PDB entry 8OI2 | X-ray diffraction, 3.30 A resolution | chains A and B

== Chain A ==
Protein: Albumin
From: Homo sapiens
Reference sequence: P02768 (ALBU_HUMAN); residues 3-583 here correspond to UniProt positions 27-607 (UniProt number = residue number + 24)
Amino-acid sequence (581 residues; each row starts with the number of its first residue):
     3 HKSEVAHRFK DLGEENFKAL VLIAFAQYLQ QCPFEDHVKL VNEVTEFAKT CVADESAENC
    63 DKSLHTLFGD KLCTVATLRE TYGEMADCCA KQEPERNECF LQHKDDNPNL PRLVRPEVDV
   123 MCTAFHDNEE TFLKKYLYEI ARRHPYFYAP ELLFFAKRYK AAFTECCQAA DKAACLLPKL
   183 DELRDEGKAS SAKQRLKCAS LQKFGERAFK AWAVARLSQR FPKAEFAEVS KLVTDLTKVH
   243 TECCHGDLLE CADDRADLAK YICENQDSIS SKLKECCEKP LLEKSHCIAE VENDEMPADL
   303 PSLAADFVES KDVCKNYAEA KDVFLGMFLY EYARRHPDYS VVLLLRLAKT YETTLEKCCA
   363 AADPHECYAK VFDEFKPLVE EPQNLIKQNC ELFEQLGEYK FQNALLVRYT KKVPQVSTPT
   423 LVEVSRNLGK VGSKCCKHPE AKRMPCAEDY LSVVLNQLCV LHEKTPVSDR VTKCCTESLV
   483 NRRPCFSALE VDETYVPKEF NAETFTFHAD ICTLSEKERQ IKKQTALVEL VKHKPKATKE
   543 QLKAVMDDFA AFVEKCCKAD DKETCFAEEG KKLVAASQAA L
Not modelled in the structure: 3-5, 55-93, 114-124, 168-177
Disulfides: Cys-200/Cys-246, Cys-245/Cys-253, Cys-265/Cys-279, Cys-278/Cys-289, Cys-316/Cys-361, Cys-360/Cys-369, Cys-392/Cys-438, Cys-437/Cys-448, Cys-461/Cys-477, Cys-476/Cys-487, Cys-514/Cys-559, Cys-558/Cys-567
UniProt features mapped onto this chain:
  - binding site (Cu cation): His-3
  - binding site (Ca(2+)): Glu-6, Asp-13, Glu-244, Asp-249, Glu-252, Asp-255, Asp-259
  - binding site (Zn(2+)): His-67, His-247, Asp-249
  - binding site ((4Z,15Z)-bilirubin IXalpha): Lys-240
  - site: Lys-4 (Not glycated), Lys-20 (Not glycated), Lys-41 (Not glycated), Lys-64 (Not glycated), Lys-73 (Not glycated), Lys-93 (Not glycated), Lys-106 (Not glycated), Lys-136 (Not glycated), Lys-159 (Not glycated), Lys-174 (Not glycated), Lys-181 (Not glycated), Lys-190 (Not glycated), Lys-195 (Not glycated), Lys-199 (Aspirin-acetylated lysine), Lys-205 (Not glycated), Lys-212 (Not glycated), Lys-240 (Not glycated), Lys-262 (Not glycated), Lys-274 (Not glycated), Lys-286 (Not glycated) and 18 more in UniProt
  - modified residue: Ser-5 (Phosphoserine), Ser-58 (Phosphoserine), Ser-65 (Phosphoserine), Thr-83 (Phosphothreonine), Lys-205 (N6-succinyllysine), Ser-273 (Phosphoserine), Ser-419 (Phosphoserine), Thr-420 (Phosphothreonine), Thr-422 (Phosphothreonine), Lys-436 (N6-succinyllysine), Ser-489 (Phosphoserine), Lys-519 (N6-succinyllysine), Lys-534 (N6-methyllysine), Lys-564 (N6-succinyllysine)
  - glycosylation: Lys-12 (N-linked (Glc) (glycation) lysine), Lys-51 (N-linked (Glc) (glycation) lysine), Lys-137 (N-linked (Glc) (glycation) lysine), Lys-162 (N-linked (Glc) (glycation) lysine), Lys-199 (N-linked (Glc) (glycation) lysine), Lys-225 (N-linked (Glc) (glycation) lysine), Lys-233 (N-linked (Glc) (glycation) lysine), Lys-276 (N-linked (Glc) (glycation) lysine), Lys-281 (N-linked (Glc) (glycation) lysine), Lys-313 (N-linked (Glc) (glycation) lysine), Lys-317 (N-linked (Glc) (glycation) lysine), Asn-318 (N-linked (GlcNAc...) asparagine), Lys-323 (N-linked (Glc) (glycation) lysine), Lys-351 (N-linked (Glc) (glycation) lysine), Lys-378 (N-linked (Glc) (glycation) lysine), Lys-413 (N-linked (Glc) (glycation) lysine), Lys-439 (N-linked (Glc) (glycation) lysine), Lys-444 (N-linked (Glc) (glycation) lysine), Asp-494 (N-linked (GlcNAc...) asparagine), Lys-525 (N-linked (Glc) (glycation) lysine) and 4 more in UniProt

== Chain B ==
Protein: Alb1 Megabody
From: Helicobacter pylori G27
Notes: antibody fragment or engineered binder
Amino-acid sequence (512 residues; row label = number of the first residue in the row):
     1 QVQLVESGGG LVQTKTTTSV IDTTNDAQNL LTQAQTIVNT LKDYCPILIA KSSSSNGGTN
    61 NANTPSWQTA GGGKNSCATF GAEFSAASDM INNAQKIVQE TQQLSANQPK NITQPHNLNL
   121 NSPSSLTALA QKMLKNAQSQ AEILKLANQV ESDFNKLSSG HLKDYIGKCD ASAISSANMT
   181 MQNQKNNWGN GCAGVEETQS LLKTSAADFN NQTPQINQAQ NLANTLIQEL GNNTYEQLSR
   241 LLTNDNGTNS KTSAQAINQA VNNLNERAKT LAGGTTNSPA YQATLLALRS VLGLWNSMGY
   301 AVICGGYTKS PGENNQKDFH YTDENGNGTT INCGGSTNSN GTHSYNGTNT LKADKNVSLS
   361 IEQYEKIHEA YQILSKALKQ AGLAPLNSKG EKLEAHVTTS KYGSLRLSCA ASGFTFRSFG
   421 MSWVRQAPGK EPEWVSSISG SGSDTLYADS VKGRFTISRD NAKTTLYLQM NSLKPEDTAV
   481 YYCTIGGSLS RSSQGTQVTV SSHHHHHHEP EA
Not modelled in the structure: 52-60, 171-182, 244-251, 336-347, 508-512
Disulfides: Cys-45/Cys-77, Cys-169/Cys-192, Cys-304/Cys-333, Cys-409/Cys-483

== How chain A and chain B interact ==
Pairs across the interface (24):
  Lys-313(A) with Ser-488(B)
  Asp-314(A) with Gly-487(B); Ser-488(B), hydrogen bond; Leu-489(B)
  Cys-316(A) with Phe-419(B)
  Lys-317(A) with Ile-485(B); Arg-491(B)
  Ala-320(A) with Val-2(B); Phe-419(B), hydrophobic
  Glu-321(A) with Val-2(B)
  Cys-361(A) with Ser-418(B); Phe-419(B); Gly-420(B), hydrogen bond (backbone-backbone)
  Ala-362(A) with Ser-418(B); Gly-420(B); Ser-439(B); Gly-440(B), hydrogen bond (backbone-backbone)
  Ala-363(A) with Gly-420(B); Ser-439(B)
  Ala-364(A) with Ser-437(B), hydrogen bond (backbone-side chain); Ile-438(B); Ser-439(B); Asp-444(B); Leu-446(B), hydrophobic
Interface residues without a listed pair, chain A (12 interface residues in all): Tyr-319, Lys-323
Interface residues without a listed pair, chain B (17 interface residues in all): Phe-414, Ser-441
Interface features reported in the paper:
  - interface residues, chain A: Lys-313(A), Asp-314(A), Cys-316(A), Tyr-319(A), Ala-320(A), Glu-321(A), Glu-358(A), Cys-361(A), Ala-362(A), Ala-363(A), Ala-364(A)

== Overview ==
12 residues of chain A and 17 residues of chain B are in contact; the contacts include 4 hydrogen bonds. Polar
pairs include Asp-314(A)/Ser-488(B), Ala-364(A)/Ser-437(B) and Cys-361(A)/Gly-420(B). From the paper:
interface residues Lys-313(A), Asp-314(A) and Cys-316(A) among others.
Chain A is Albumin (Homo sapiens) and chain B is Alb1 Megabody (Helicobacter pylori G27); the structure,
Crystal structure of Alb1 megabody in complex with human serum albumin, was determined by X-ray diffraction.
